PDB entry 7M1J | X-ray diffraction, 1.55 A resolution | chain A

# Chain A
Name: Dehaloperoxidase B
Source organism: Amphitrite ornata
Reference sequence: Q9NAV7 (Q9NAV7_9ANNE); residues 1-137 here correspond to UniProt positions 2-138 (UniProt number = residue number + 1)
Sequence (137 residues; numbered 1 to 137; the number before each row is that of its first residue):
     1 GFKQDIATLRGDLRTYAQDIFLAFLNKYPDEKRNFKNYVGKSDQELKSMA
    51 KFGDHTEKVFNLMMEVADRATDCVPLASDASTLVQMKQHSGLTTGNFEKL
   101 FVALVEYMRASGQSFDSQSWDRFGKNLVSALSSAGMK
Metal / ion sites: heme Fe: His-55, His-89
Ligand contacts: heme (HEM): Phe-24, Glu-31, Asn-34, Phe-35, Lys-51, Asp-54, His-55, Lys-58, Val-59, Leu-62, Met-63, Leu-83, Met-86, Gln-88, His-89, Leu-92, Asn-96, Phe-97, Leu-100

# Overview
Chain A binds heme. His-55 and His-89 coordinate a heme Fe ion.
Chain A is Dehaloperoxidase B (Amphitrite ornata); the structure, Crystal structure of dehaloperoxidase B in
complex with 2,6-dibromophenol, was determined by X-ray diffraction, deposited together with 7M1K and 7M1I.
